PDB entry 2CF9 | X-ray diffraction, 1.79 A resolution | chains H and L of the 3 polymer chains in the assembly

== Chain H ==
Protein: Thrombin heavy chain
From: Homo sapiens
Notes: EC 3.4.21.5; fragment: catalytic, residues 364-620
UniProtKB: P00734 (THRB_HUMAN); the construct lacks a stretch of the UniProt sequence and is renumbered around it, so the offset changes along the chain: 16-36 = UniProt 364-384; 37-60 = UniProt 386-409; 61-77 = UniProt 419-435; 78-97 = UniProt 437-456; 7 more segments
Chain sequence (257 residues; numbered 16 to 245 plus 30 insertion-coded residues; 3 numbers in that range are skipped by the numbering (no residue carries them; nothing is unmodelled there); the number before each row is that of its first residue; a row labelled like 60A-60I holds insertion residues (60A, then the next letters in order)):
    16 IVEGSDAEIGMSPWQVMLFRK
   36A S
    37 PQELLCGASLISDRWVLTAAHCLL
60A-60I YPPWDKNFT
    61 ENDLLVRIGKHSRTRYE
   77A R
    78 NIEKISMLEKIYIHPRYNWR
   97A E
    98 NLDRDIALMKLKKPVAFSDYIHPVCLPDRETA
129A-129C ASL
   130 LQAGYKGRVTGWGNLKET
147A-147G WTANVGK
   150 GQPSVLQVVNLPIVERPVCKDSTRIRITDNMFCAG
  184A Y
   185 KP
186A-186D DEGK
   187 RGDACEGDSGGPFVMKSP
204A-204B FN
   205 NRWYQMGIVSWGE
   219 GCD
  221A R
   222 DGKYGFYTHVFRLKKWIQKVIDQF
Unresolved in the structure: 147A-147G
Curated features (UniProtKB/Swiss-Prot):
  - region: Ala183 to Val200 (High affinity receptor-binding region which is also known as the TP508 peptide)
  - active site (Charge relay system): His57, Asp102, Ser195
  - glycosylation: Asn60G (N-linked (GlcNAc...) (complex) asparagine)
Disulfides: Cys42-Cys58, Cys168-Cys182, Cys191-Cys220
Metal / ion sites: Ca2+: Lys169, Thr172, Phe204A; Na+: Arg221A, Lys224
Small-molecule neighbours: 348 (4-[(1r,3as,4r,8as,8br)-1-isopropyl-2-(4-methoxybenzyl)-3-oxodecahydropyrrolo[3,4-a]pyrrolizin-4-yl]benzenecarboximidamide): His57, Tyr60A, Trp60D, Asn98, Leu99, Ile174, Asp189, Ala190, Glu192, Gly193, Ser195, Val213, Ser214, Trp215, Gly216, Gly219, Cys220, Gly226

== Chain L ==
Protein: Thrombin light chain
From: Homo sapiens
Notes: EC 3.4.21.5; fragment: light chain, residues 334-361
UniProtKB: P00734 (THRB_HUMAN); residues 1-14 here correspond to UniProt positions 336-349 (UniProt number = residue number + 335)
Chain sequence (28 residues; numbered 1 to 14 plus 14 insertion-coded residues; the number before each row is that of its first residue; a row labelled like 14A-14L holds insertion residues (14A, then the next letters in order)):
    1B A
    1A D
     1 CGLRPLFEKKSLED
14A-14L KTERELLESYID

== Interface between chain H and chain L ==
Residue-residue contacts (60):
  Glu23(H) with Phe7(L); Asp14(L); Lys14A(L), hydrogen bond (side chain-backbone)
  Ile24(H) with Phe7(L)
  Gly25(H) with Arg4(L); Phe7(L)
  Met26(H) with Arg4(L), hydrogen bond (backbone-side chain); Phe7(L), hydrophobic; Asp14(L)
  Pro28(H) with Arg4(L)
  Trp29(H) with Gly2(L); Arg4(L)
  Ser115(H) with Pro5(L)
  Asp116(H) with Pro5(L); Leu6(L)
  His119(H) with Asp1A(L), salt bridge; Leu3(L), hydrogen bond (side chain-backbone); Pro5(L)
  Pro120(H) with Cys1(L); Gly2(L), hydrogen bond (backbone-backbone)
  Val121(H) with Cys1(L)
  Cys122(H) with Cys1(L), disulfide; Gly2(L)
  Gln131(H) with Asp14L(L), hydrogen bond
  Gly133(H) with Ser14I(L)
  Tyr134(H) with Ser14I(L); Tyr14J(L), hydrophobic; Ile14K(L); Asp14L(L), hydrogen bond (side chain-backbone)
  Lys135(H) with Glu14E(L), salt bridge; Leu14F(L); Ser14I(L), hydrogen bond (backbone-side chain); Tyr14J(L), hydrogen bond (backbone-side chain)
  Gly136(H) with Leu14F(L)
  Arg137(H) with Arg4(L); Asp14(L), salt bridge; Thr14B(L), hydrogen bond; Glu14C(L)
  Asn159(H) with Thr14B(L), hydrogen bond; Glu14E(L), hydrogen bond; Leu14F(L)
  Tyr184A(H) with Glu14E(L), hydrogen bond
  Met201(H) with Tyr14J(L)
  Lys202(H) with Glu8(L), salt bridge; Glu14C(L), salt bridge; Tyr14J(L)
  Pro204(H) with Leu14G(L), hydrophobic; Tyr14J(L)
  Asn205(H) with Leu3(L); Glu8(L)
  Arg206(H) with Cys1(L), hydrogen bond (side chain-backbone); Asp1A(L); Ala1B(L), hydrogen bond (side chain-backbone); Gly2(L); Leu3(L)
  Trp207(H) with Gly2(L), hydrogen bond (backbone-backbone); Arg4(L); Glu8(L), hydrogen bond; Asp14(L); Leu14F(L), hydrophobic
Also at the interface, not in a pair above, chain H (27 interface residues in all): Tyr117
Inter-chain disulfides: Cys122(H)-Cys1(L)

== Overview ==
27 residues of chain H and 21 residues of chain L are in contact; the contacts include 1 disulfide bond, 16
hydrogen bonds and 5 salt bridges. Among the polar pairs are His119(H)-Asp1A(L), Lys135(H)-Glu14E(L) and
Arg137(H)-Asp14(L). Bound to chain H: compound 348.
Here chain H is Thrombin heavy chain and chain L is Thrombin light chain, both from Homo sapiens. Entry 2CF9
(Complex of recombinant human thrombin with an inhibitor) was determined by X-ray diffraction together with
2CF8 from the same study.
